PDB entry 2H4R | X-ray diffraction, 2.70 A resolution | chain A

# Chain A
Molecule: Heterochromatin-associated protein MENT
Source organism: Gallus gallus
Reference sequence: O73790 (O73790_CHICK); residue numbers follow UniProt; this construct covers 1-410
Amino-acid sequence (415 residues; each row starts with the number of its first residue; numbers below 1 keep their minus sign (Met-4 is residue -4)):
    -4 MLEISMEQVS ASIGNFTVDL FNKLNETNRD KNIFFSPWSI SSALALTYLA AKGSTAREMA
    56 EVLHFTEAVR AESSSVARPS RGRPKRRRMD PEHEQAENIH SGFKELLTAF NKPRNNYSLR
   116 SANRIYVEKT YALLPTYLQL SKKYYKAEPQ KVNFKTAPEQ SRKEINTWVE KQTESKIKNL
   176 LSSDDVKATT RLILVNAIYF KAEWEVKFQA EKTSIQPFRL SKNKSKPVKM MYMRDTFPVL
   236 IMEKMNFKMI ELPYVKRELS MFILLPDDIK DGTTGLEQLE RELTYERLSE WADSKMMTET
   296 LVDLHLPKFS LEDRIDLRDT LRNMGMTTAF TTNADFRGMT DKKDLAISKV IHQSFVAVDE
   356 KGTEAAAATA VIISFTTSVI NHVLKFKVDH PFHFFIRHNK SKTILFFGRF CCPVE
Not modelled in the structure: -4 to -3, 64-90, 363-377
Construct notes: cloning artifact (-4 to 0)
Disulfide bonds: Cys406-Cys407
From the paper describing this entry:
  - mutagenesis - K107Q/R109Q: decreased binding to DNA
  - contacts within the chain: Arg214-Asp384 (salt bridge), Arg214-Asp263 (salt bridge)

# Summary
From the paper: K107Q/R109Q reduce binding to DNA; contacts within the chain involving Arg214, Asp384 and
Asp263.
Chain A is Heterochromatin-associated protein MENT (Gallus gallus); the structure, Crystal structure of
wildtype MENT in the native conformation, was determined by X-ray diffraction (same publication as 2DUT, 2H4P
and 2H4Q).
